Entry 5URD (X-ray diffraction, 1.90 A resolution); this record covers chain A.

Chain A:
Protein: NADPH--cytochrome P450 reductase
From: Rattus norvegicus
Notes: EC 1.6.2.4
UniProtKB: P00388 (NCPR_RAT); residue numbers follow UniProt; this construct covers 57-678
Chain sequence (622 residues; each row starts with the number of its first residue):
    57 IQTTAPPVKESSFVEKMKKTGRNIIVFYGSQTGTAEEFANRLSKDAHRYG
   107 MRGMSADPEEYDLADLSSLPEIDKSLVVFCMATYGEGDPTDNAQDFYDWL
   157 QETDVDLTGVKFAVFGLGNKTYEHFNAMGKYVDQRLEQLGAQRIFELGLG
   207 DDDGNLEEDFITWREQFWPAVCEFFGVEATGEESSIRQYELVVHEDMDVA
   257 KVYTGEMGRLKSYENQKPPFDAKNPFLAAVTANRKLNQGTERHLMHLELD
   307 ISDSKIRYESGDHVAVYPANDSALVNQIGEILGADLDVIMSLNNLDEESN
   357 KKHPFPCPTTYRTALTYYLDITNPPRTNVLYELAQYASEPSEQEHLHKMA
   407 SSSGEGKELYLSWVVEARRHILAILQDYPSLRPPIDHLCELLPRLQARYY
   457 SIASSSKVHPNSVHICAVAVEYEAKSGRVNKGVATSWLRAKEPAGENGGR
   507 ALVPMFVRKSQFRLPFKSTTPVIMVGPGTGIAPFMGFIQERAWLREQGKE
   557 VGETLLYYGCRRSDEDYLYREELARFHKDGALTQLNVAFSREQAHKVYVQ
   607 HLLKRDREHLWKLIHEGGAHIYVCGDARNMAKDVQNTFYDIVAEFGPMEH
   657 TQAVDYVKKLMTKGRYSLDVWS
Not modelled in the structure: 57-61, 236-238, 501-505
Small-molecule neighbours:
  - FAD (flavin-adenine dinucleotide): His319, Thr378, Arg424, Arg454, Tyr455, Tyr456, Ser457, Cys472, Ala473, Val474, Val476, Tyr478, Lys487, Gly488, Val489, Ala490, Thr491, Thr535, Ala538, Asp675, Trp677, Ser678
  - FMN (flavin mononucleotide): Gly85, Ser86, Gln87, Thr88, Gly89, Thr90, Ala91, Glu92, Ala138, Thr139, Tyr140, Gly141, Glu142, Gly143, Thr146, Leu173, Gly174, Asn175, Tyr178, His180, Phe181, Asn182, Asp208, Leu212, Val676
  - NADP (NAP; NADP nicotinamide-adenine-dinucleotide phosphate): Arg298, Val474, Pro533, Gly534, Thr535, Gly565, Cys566, Arg567, Asp572, Ser596, Arg597, Lys602, Tyr604, Val605, Gln606, Asn635, Met636, Asp639
From the paper describing this entry:
  - binding site for flavin mononucleotide: Tyr140
  - binding site for flavin-adenine dinucleotide: Trp677
  - contacts within the chain: Asp632-Arg634 (hydrogen bond), Asp632-Asn635 (hydrogen bond), Asp632-Met636 (hydrogen bond), Ala633-Trp677 (backbone contact)
  - mutagenesis - D632F (400-fold): decreased catalytic activity on NADPH
  - mutagenesis - D632F: abolished catalytic activity on cytochrome c
  - mutagenesis - D632A: decreased catalytic activity on cytochrome c
  - mutagenesis - D632E: unchanged catalytic activity on cyt c
  - mutagenesis - D632N: decreased catalytic activity on cyt c
  - mutagenesis - D632A, D632N: decreased catalytic activity on ferricyanide
  - mutagenesis - D632F: abolished catalytic activity on ferricyanide
  - mutagenesis - D632E: unchanged catalytic activity on ferricyanide
  - mutagenesis - D632E: unchanged catalytic activity on cyt P450 2B4
  - mutagenesis - D632F: abolished catalytic activity on cyt P450 2B4
  - mutagenesis - R634A: increased catalytic activity on P450
  - mutagenesis - R634A: unchanged catalytic activity on cytochrome c
  - mutagenesis - D632A, D632N: decreased catalytic activity on cyt P450 2B4
  - catalytic residues: Asp675 (citing earlier work)

In short:
Ligands of chain A: flavin mononucleotide, flavin-adenine dinucleotide and NADP. From the paper: the catalytic
residue Asp675; D632A and D632N reduce catalytic activity on ferricyanide; 5 substitutions were tested in all.
Chain A is NADPH--cytochrome P450 reductase (Rattus norvegicus); the structure, wild type rat CYPOR bound with
NADP+ - oxidized form, was determined by X-ray diffraction (same publication as 5URE, 5URG, 5URH and 5URI).
